Entry 8DI0 (X-ray diffraction, 2.85 A resolution); this record covers chain A.

== Chain A ==
Name: Arylsulfatase
Organism: Tannerella forsythia (strain ATCC 43037 / JCM 10827 / CCUG 21028 A / KCTC 5666 / FDC 338)
Notes: EC 3.1.6.-
UniProtKB: G8UJW8 (G8UJW8_TANFA); numbering as in UniProt (aligned over 1-516)
Sequence (516 residues; numbered 1 to 516; the number before each row is that of its first residue):
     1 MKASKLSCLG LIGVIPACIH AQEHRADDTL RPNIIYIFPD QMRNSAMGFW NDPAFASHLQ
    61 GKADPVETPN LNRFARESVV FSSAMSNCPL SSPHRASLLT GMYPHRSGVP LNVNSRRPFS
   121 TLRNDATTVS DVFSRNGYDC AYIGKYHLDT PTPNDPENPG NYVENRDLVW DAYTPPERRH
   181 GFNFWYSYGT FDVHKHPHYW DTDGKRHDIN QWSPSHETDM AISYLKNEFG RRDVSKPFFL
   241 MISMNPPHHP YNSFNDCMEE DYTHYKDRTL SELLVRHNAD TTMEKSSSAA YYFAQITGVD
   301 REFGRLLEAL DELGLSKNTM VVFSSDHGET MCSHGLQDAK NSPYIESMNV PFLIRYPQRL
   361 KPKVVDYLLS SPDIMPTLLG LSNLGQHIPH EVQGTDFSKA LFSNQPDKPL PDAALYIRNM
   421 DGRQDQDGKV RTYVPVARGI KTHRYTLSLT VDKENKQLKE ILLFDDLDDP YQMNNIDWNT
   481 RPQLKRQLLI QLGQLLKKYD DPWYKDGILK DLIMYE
Not modelled in the structure: 1-30, 152-178, 189-196, 425-428, 512-516
What the authors report for this chain:
  - catalytic residues: Asp40, Asn112, Lys145, His147, His248, Asp326, Lys340 (by similarity / conservation)
  - post-translational modification sites: Ser91 (proposed by the authors, not directly observed)
  - binding site for sulfate ion: Asn112, Lys145, His147 (by similarity / conservation)

== Overview ==
The paper reports catalytic residues Asp40, Asn112 and Lys145 among others; a binding site for sulfate ion at
Asn112, Lys145 and His147.
Chain A is Arylsulfatase (Tannerella forsythia (strain ATCC 43037 / JCM 10827 / CCUG 21028 A / KCTC 5666 / FDC
338)); the structure, Bfo2290: Tannerella forsythia chondroitin sulfate A sulfatase, was determined by X-ray
diffraction.
